7Y1R - chains A and B of the 3 polymer chains in the assembly; structure by electron microscopy, 4.01 A resolution (low resolution: residue-level contacts below are approximate; hydrogen-bond / salt-bridge calls are withheld).

[Chain A (and B)]
Name: Transforming growth factor beta-1 proprotein
From: Homo sapiens
Notes: chain B of this document is another copy of the same molecule, construct and numbering; everything in this record applies to it too
UniProt: P01137 (TGFB1_HUMAN); residues 1-361 here correspond to UniProt positions 30-390 (UniProt number = residue number + 29)
Chain sequence (377 residues; row label = number of the first residue in the row; numbers below 1 keep their minus sign (Met-15 is residue -15)):
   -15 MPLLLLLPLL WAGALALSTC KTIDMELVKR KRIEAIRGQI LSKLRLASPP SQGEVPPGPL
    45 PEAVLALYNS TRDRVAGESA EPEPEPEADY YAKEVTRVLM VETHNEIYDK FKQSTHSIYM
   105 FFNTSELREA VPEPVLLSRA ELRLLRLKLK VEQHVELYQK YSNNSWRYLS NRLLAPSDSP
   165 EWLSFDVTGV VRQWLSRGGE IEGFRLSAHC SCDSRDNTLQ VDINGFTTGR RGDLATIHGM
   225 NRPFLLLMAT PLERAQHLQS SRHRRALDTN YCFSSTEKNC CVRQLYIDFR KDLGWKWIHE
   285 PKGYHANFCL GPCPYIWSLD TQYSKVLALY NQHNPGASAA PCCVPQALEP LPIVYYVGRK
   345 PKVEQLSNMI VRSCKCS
Not modelled in the structure: -15 to 0, 60-71, 181-187, 198-224, 241-250 (chain B: -15 to 3, 61-71, 197-223, 243-254)
Disulfide bonds: Cys256-Cys265, Cys264-Cys327, Cys293-Cys358, Cys297-Cys360
Covalently attached groups: N-acetylglucosamine (NAG) linked to Asn53, Asn107
Sequence notes: initiating methionine (-15); expression tag (-14 to 0)
UniProt features mapped onto this chain:
  - region: Asp197 to Gly223 (Bowtie tail)
  - motif: Arg215 to Asp217 (Cell attachment site)
  - site: Arg249, Ala250 (Cleavage)
  - glycosylation (N-linked (GlcNAc...) asparagine): Asn53, Asn107, Asn147
From the paper describing this entry:
  - conformationally variable residues: Pro296 to His317
  - mutagenesis - K309T: decreased binding to Transforming growth factor beta activator LRRC33
  - mutagenesis - K309R: unchanged binding to Transforming growth factor beta activator LRRC33
  - mutagenesis - W301R/K309T/H317L: abolished binding to Transforming growth factor beta activator LRRC33
  - specificity-determining residues: Trp301, Lys309, His317

[How chain A and chain B interact]
Pairs across the interface (87):
  Arg16(A) - Leu269(B)
  Arg16(A) - Phe292(B)
  Ile17(A) - Asp276(B)
  Ile17(A) - Leu277(B)
  Ile20(A) - Tyr288(B)
  Ile20(A) - Met353(B)
  Arg21(A) - Trp279(B)
  Ile24(A) - Trp279(B)
  Ile24(A) - Leu350(B)
  Lys27(A) - Leu350(B)
  Lys27(A) - Ser351(B)
  Leu28(A) - Tyr339(B)
  Leu28(A) - Glu348(B)
  Leu28(A) - Leu350(B)
  Pro34(A) - Val341(B)
  Val48(A) - Val338(B)
  Tyr52(A) - Glu284(B)
  Tyr52(A) - Pro336(B)
  Ala76(A) - Glu348(B)
  Lys77(A) - Glu348(B)
  Lys77(A) - Gln349(B)
  Glu78(A) - Val347(B)
  Glu78(A) - Glu348(B)
  Val79(A) - Val347(B)
  Tyr152(A) - Tyr152(B)
  Tyr152(A) - Asn155(B)
  Tyr152(A) - Leu157(B)
  Leu153(A) - Leu157(B)
  Asn155(A) - Tyr152(B)
  Leu157(A) - Tyr152(B)
  His193(A) - Tyr142(B)
  Cys194(A) - Cys196(B)  disulfide
  Ser195(A) - Trp150(B)
  Cys196(A) - Cys194(B)  disulfide
  Met232(A) - Gln349(B)
  Pro235(A) - Glu348(B)
  Arg238(A) - Tyr339(B)
  Arg238(A) - Lys346(B)
  Arg238(A) - Glu348(B)
  Gln268(A) - Lys13(B)
  Leu269(A) - Lys13(B)
  Leu269(A) - Arg16(B)
  Ile271(A) - Ile17(B)
  Ile271(A) - Ile20(B)
  Asp276(A) - Ile17(B)
  Leu277(A) - Ile17(B)
  Leu277(A) - Arg21(B)
  Trp279(A) - Arg21(B)
  Trp281(A) - Pro33(B)
  Trp281(A) - Ser35(B)
  Glu284(A) - Tyr52(B)
  Pro285(A) - Tyr52(B)
  Asn291(A) - Arg16(B)
  Phe292(A) - Val12(B)
  Phe292(A) - Lys13(B)
  Phe292(A) - Arg16(B)
  Leu294(A) - Val12(B)
  Asn315(A) - Asn352(B)
  Gln316(A) - Pro329(B)
  Gln316(A) - Gln330(B)
  Gln316(A) - Asn352(B)
  Asn318(A) - Asn352(B)
  Ala321(A) - Phe292(B)
  Ala321(A) - Cys293(B)
  Ser322(A) - Cys327(B)
  Ser322(A) - Val328(B)
  Cys326(A) - Cys326(B)  disulfide
  Val328(A) - Val328(B)
  Val328(A) - Gln330(B)
  Pro329(A) - Ser361(B)
  Pro336(A) - Tyr52(B)
  Pro336(A) - Thr55(B)
  Tyr339(A) - Arg238(B)
  Tyr340(A) - Leu44(B)
  Arg343(A) - Glu38(B)
  Val347(A) - Leu51(B)
  Val347(A) - Glu78(B)
  Val347(A) - Val79(B)
  Glu348(A) - Lys77(B)
  Glu348(A) - Glu78(B)
  Glu348(A) - Arg238(B)
  Gln349(A) - Thr55(B)
  Gln349(A) - Lys77(B)
  Gln349(A) - Met232(B)
  Leu350(A) - Lys27(B)
  Met353(A) - Gln23(B)
  Ser361(A) - Val328(B)
Interface residues without a listed pair, chain A (71 interface residues in all): Pro33, Glu38, Pro40, Leu44, Leu51, Thr55, His138, Asp197, Arg267, Lys280, Tyr288, Ala290, Gly320, Val338, Lys346, Val355
Interface residues without a listed pair, chain B (72 interface residues in all): Met9, Ile24, Leu25, Leu28, Val39, Val48, Ala76, His138, Ser195, Pro235, Ile271, Trp281, His283, Pro285, Asn291, Tyr340, Arg343, Lys344, Pro345
Cross-chain cystine bridges: Cys194(A)-Cys196(B), Cys196(A)-Cys194(B), Cys326(A)-Cys326(B)

[Overview]
Chain A and chain B form an interface of 71 and 72 residues respectively; the contacts include 3 disulfide
bonds. Covalently linked N-acetylglucosamine: at Asn53(A) and Asn107(A). The paper reports that K309T of chain
A reduces binding to Transforming growth factor beta activator LRRC33; specificity determinants Trp301(A),
Lys309(A) and His317(A); 3 substitutions were tested in all.
Chain A and chain B are both Transforming growth factor beta-1 proprotein (Homo sapiens); the structure, Human
L-TGF-beta1 in complex with the anchor protein LRRC33, was determined by electron microscopy, deposited
together with 7Y1T.
